PDB entry 3HNV | X-ray diffraction, 2.00 A resolution | chains H and L

# Chain H
Protein: CS-35 Fab Heavy Chain
Source organism: Mus musculus
Notes: fragment: Heavy Chain; antibody fragment or engineered binder
Amino-acid sequence (220 residues; numbered 1 to 220; the number before each row is that of its first residue):
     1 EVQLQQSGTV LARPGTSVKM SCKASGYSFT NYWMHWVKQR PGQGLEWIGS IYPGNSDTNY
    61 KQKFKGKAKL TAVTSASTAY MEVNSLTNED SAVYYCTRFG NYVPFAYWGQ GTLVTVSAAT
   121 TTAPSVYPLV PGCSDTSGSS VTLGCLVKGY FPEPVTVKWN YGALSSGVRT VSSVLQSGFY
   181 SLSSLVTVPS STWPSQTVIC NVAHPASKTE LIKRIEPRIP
Cystine bridges: C22-C96, C145-C200

# Chain L
Protein: CS-35 Fab Light Chain
Source organism: Mus musculus
Notes: fragment: Light Chain; antibody fragment or engineered binder
Amino-acid sequence (214 residues; numbered 1 to 214; the number before each row is that of its first residue):
     1 DIQMTQTTSS LSASLGDRVT IGCRASQDIG SYLNWYQQKP DGAVRLLIYY TSRLHSGVPS
    61 RFSGSGSGTH FSLTISNLEQ EDIGTYFCHQ DTKPPYTFGS GTKLEIKRAD AAPTVSIFPP
   121 SSEQLTSGGA SVVCFLNNFY PKDINVKWKI DGSERQNGVL NSWTDQDSKD STYSMSSTLT
   181 LTKDEYERHN SYTCEATHKT STSPIVKSFN RNEC
Cystine bridges: C23-C88, C134-C194

# How chain H and chain L interact
Residue-residue contacts - 71 pairs, chain H then chain L:
  H35(H) - Y96(L)
  Q39(H) - Q38(L)  hydrogen bond
  Q39(H) - F87(L)
  G44(H) - S100(L)
  L45(H) - F87(L)  hydrophobic
  L45(H) - F98(L)
  W47(H) - P94(L)  hydrophobic
  W47(H) - P95(L)  hydrophobic
  W47(H) - Y96(L)
  W47(H) - F98(L)
  K61(H) - D1(L)
  K61(H) - P95(L)
  Y95(H) - Q38(L)  hydrogen bond
  Y95(H) - G42(L)  hydrogen bond (side chain-backbone)
  F99(H) - D91(L)
  F99(H) - Y96(L)
  Y102(H) - Y49(L)
  V103(H) - Y49(L)
  P104(H) - N34(L)
  P104(H) - Y36(L)
  P104(H) - L46(L)
  P104(H) - Y49(L)
  P104(H) - D91(L)
  F105(H) - Y36(L)  hydrogen bond (backbone-side chain)
  F105(H) - L46(L)
  F105(H) - H89(L)
  F105(H) - Y96(L)  hydrophobic
  F105(H) - F98(L)  hydrophobic
  A106(H) - L46(L)  hydrophobic
  A106(H) - H55(L)
  W108(H) - Y36(L)
  W108(H) - V44(L)
  Y127(H) - S121(L)
  Y127(H) - Q124(L)
  P128(H) - S121(L)
  P128(H) - E123(L)
  L129(H) - F118(L)
  L129(H) - V133(L)  hydrophobic
  V130(H) - F118(L)
  V130(H) - P119(L)
  P131(H) - F118(L)
  G132(H) - P119(L)
  C133(H) - E213(L)  hydrogen bond
  S134(H) - E213(L)  hydrogen bond (side chain-backbone)
  T142(H) - F118(L)
  T142(H) - F135(L)
  L146(H) - S131(L)
  R169(H) - F135(L)
  R169(H) - N137(L)
  R169(H) - N138(L)  hydrogen bond
  R169(H) - T164(L)
  R169(H) - D167(L)  salt bridge
  R169(H) - S174(L)
  T170(H) - T164(L)
  V171(H) - S162(L)
  V171(H) - W163(L)
  V171(H) - T164(L)
  V171(H) - S176(L)
  S172(H) - S162(L)  hydrogen bond (backbone-side chain)
  S172(H) - W163(L)  hydrogen bond (backbone-backbone)
  V174(H) - L160(L)  hydrophobic
  V174(H) - N161(L)
  V174(H) - S162(L)
  S181(H) - L160(L)
  S183(H) - S176(L)  hydrogen bond
  L185(H) - F118(L)  hydrophobic
  L185(H) - F135(L)  hydrophobic
  T187(H) - N137(L)
  K213(H) - E123(L)  salt bridge
  R218(H) - P119(L)  hydrogen bond (side chain-backbone)
  R218(H) - P120(L)  hydrogen bond (side chain-backbone)
Other interface residues (no listed pair), chain H (40 interface residues in all): V37, E46, D135, K148, S173
Other interface residues (no listed pair), chain L (45 interface residues in all): G99, S116, I117, S127, M175, T178, T180, C214

# Overview
40 residues of chain H face 45 of chain L across their interface; the contacts include 12 hydrogen bonds and 2
salt bridges. Polar pairs include R169(H)-D167(L), K213(H)-E123(L) and Q39(H)-Q38(L).
Chain H is CS-35 Fab Heavy Chain and chain L is CS-35 Fab Light Chain, both from Mus musculus; the structure,
CS-35 Fab Complex with Oligoarabinofuranosyl Tetrasaccharide (branch part of Hexasaccharide), was determined
by X-ray diffraction together with 3HNS and 3HNT from the same study.
